8EJI - chains A and H of the 8 polymer chains in the assembly; structure by electron microscopy, 3.81 A resolution.

# Chain A
Name: Glycoprotein G1
From: Lassa mammarenavirus
UniProt: P08669 (GLYC_LASSJ); numbering as in UniProt (aligned over 1-259)
Chain sequence (259 residues; row label = number of the first residue in the row):
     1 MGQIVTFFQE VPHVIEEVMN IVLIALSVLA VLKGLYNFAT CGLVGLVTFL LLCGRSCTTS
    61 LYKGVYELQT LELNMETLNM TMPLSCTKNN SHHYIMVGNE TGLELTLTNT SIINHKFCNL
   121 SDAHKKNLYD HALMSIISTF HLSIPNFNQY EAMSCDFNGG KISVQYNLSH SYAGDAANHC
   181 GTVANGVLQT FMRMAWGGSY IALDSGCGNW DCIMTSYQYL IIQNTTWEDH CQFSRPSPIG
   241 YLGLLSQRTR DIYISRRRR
Not modelled in the structure: 1-58, 173-178, 256-259
Construct notes: engineered mutation Cys207 (Arg in P08669), Arg258 (Leu in P08669), Arg259 (Leu in P08669)
Disulfide bonds: Cys86-Cys231, Cys118-Cys155, Cys180-Cys212
Glycans and other covalent adducts: glycan linked to Asn79, Asn89, Asn167; N-acetylglucosamine (NAG) linked to Asn99, Asn109, Asn119, Asn224
Reported in the primary citation:
  - post-translational modification sites: Asn89, Asn109, Asn167
  - conformationally variable residues (loop rearrangement, side-chain flip): Ile112 to Asn114

# Chain H
Name: 19.7E Fab heavy chain
From: Homo sapiens
Notes: antibody fragment or engineered binder
Chain sequence (119 residues; numbered 1 to 128; 9 numbers in that range are skipped by the numbering (no residue carries them; nothing is unmodelled there); the number before each row is that of its first residue):
     1 EVQLVESGG
    11 GLVRPGGSLR LSCAASGFSF
    35 SSYSMHWVRH VPGKGLVWVS YINSD
    63 GSTKIYADSV
    74 KGRFSISRDN AKNKLYLQMD SLRVEDTAVY SCVRLVHYDW SPFVWGQGTL VTVSS
Disulfide bonds: Cys23-Cys105

# How chain A and chain H interact
Residue-residue contacts (30):
  His92(A) - Glu1(H)
  Glu104(A) - Glu1(H)
  Asn109(A) - Asp112(H)
  Asn109(A) - Trp113(H)  hydrogen bond (backbone-backbone)
  Asn109(A) - Ser114(H)  hydrogen bond (backbone-backbone)
  Thr110(A) - Asp112(H)
  Thr110(A) - Ser114(H)
  Ser111(A) - Tyr37(H)  hydrogen bond
  Ser111(A) - Arg107(H)  hydrogen bond (backbone-side chain)
  Ser111(A) - Asp112(H)  hydrogen bond
  Ile112(A) - Val2(H)  hydrophobic
  Ile112(A) - Gly27(H)
  Ile112(A) - Phe28(H)
  Ile112(A) - Ser29(H)  hydrogen bond (backbone-backbone)
  Ile112(A) - Tyr37(H)  hydrogen bond (backbone-side chain)
  Ile113(A) - Ser29(H)
  Ile113(A) - Tyr37(H)  hydrogen bond (backbone-side chain)
  Asn114(A) - Ser36(H)  hydrogen bond (side chain-backbone)
  Asn114(A) - Tyr37(H)  hydrogen bond (backbone-side chain)
  His115(A) - Ser36(H)
  Asp156(A) - Ser29(H)  hydrogen bond
  Ser169(A) - Trp113(H)
  Tyr172(A) - Trp113(H)  hydrophobic
  Ser216(A) - Trp113(H)
  Tyr217(A) - Trp113(H)
  Gln218(A) - Tyr111(H)  hydrogen bond (side chain-backbone)
  Gln218(A) - Asp112(H)
  Gln218(A) - Trp113(H)  hydrogen bond (side chain-backbone)
  Gln223(A) - Glu1(H)  hydrogen bond
  Gln223(A) - Gly27(H)
Interface residues without a listed pair, chain A (18 interface residues in all): Thr106, Tyr219
Interface residues without a listed pair, chain H (13 interface residues in all): Val109
The authors on this interface:
  - residue pairs: Ser111(A)-Tyr37(H) (hydrogen bond), Ser111(A)-Arg107(H) (hydrogen bond), Ser111(A)-Asp112(H) (hydrogen bond), Ile112(A)-Ser29(H) (hydrogen bond), Ile112(A)-Phe28(H) (hydrophobic contact), Ile112(A)-Val2(H) (hydrophobic contact), Ile113(A)-Tyr37(H) (hydrogen bond), Asn114(A)-Ser36(H), Tyr172(A)-Trp113(H) (hydrophobic contact)
  - epitope / paratope residues, chain A: His92(A), Ser111(A), Ile112(A), Ile113(A), Asn114(A), Tyr172(A)
  - epitope / paratope residues, chain H: Val2(H), Phe28(H), Ser29(H), Ser36(H), Tyr37(H), Arg107(H), Asp112(H), Trp113(H)

# Summary
18 residues of chain A face 13 of chain H across their interface, with 14 hydrogen bonds. Among the polar
pairs are Ser111(A)-Tyr37(H), Ser111(A)-Arg107(H) and Ser111(A)-Asp112(H). The authors report hydrogen bonds
between Ser111(A) and Tyr37(H), Ser111(A) and Arg107(H) and Ser111(A) and Asp112(H) among others; hydrophobic
contacts between Ile112(A) and Phe28(H), Ile112(A) and Val2(H) and Tyr172(A) and Trp113(H); a contact between
Asn114(A) and Ser36(H). The paper reports epitope/paratope residues His92(A), Ser111(A) and Val2(H) among
others; modification sites Asn89(A), Asn109(A) and Asn167(A).
Here chain A is Glycoprotein G1 (Lassa mammarenavirus) and chain H is 19.7E Fab heavy chain (Homo sapiens).
Entry 8EJI (Lassa virus glycoprotein complex (Josiah) bound to 19.7E Fab) was determined by electron
microscopy together with 8EJD, 8EJE, 8EJF and 8EJG from the same study.
